1F9E - chains A and D of the 6 polymer chains in the assembly; structure by X-ray diffraction, 2.90 A resolution.

# Chain A
Protein: Caspase-8 subunit p18
From: Homo sapiens
Reference sequence: Q14790 (CASP8_HUMAN); the construct lacks a stretch of the UniProt sequence and is renumbered around it, so the offset changes along the chain: 149-157 = UniProt 222-230; 160-175 = UniProt 231-246; 176-222 = UniProt 257-303; 224-248 = UniProt 304-328; 1 more segments
Sequence (153 residues; each row starts with the number of its first residue; note: 8 numbers in that range are skipped by the numbering (no residue carries them; nothing is unmodelled there); a row labelled like 175A-175J holds insertion residues (175A, then the next letters in order)):
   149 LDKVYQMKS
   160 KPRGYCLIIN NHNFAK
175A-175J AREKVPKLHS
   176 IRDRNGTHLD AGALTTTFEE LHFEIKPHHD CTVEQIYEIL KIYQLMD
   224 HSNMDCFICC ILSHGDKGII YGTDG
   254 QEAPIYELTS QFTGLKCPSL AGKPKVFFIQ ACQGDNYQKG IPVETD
Differences from the reference sequence: variant His204 (Asp285 in Q14790)
UniProt features mapped onto this chain:
  - active site: His237, Cys285
  - site: Asp299 (Cleavage)
  - modified residue: Lys151 (N6-acetyllysine), Tyr259 (Phosphotyrosine)

# Chain D
Protein: Caspase-8 subunit p10
From: Homo sapiens
Reference sequence: Q14790 (CASP8_HUMAN); the construct lacks a stretch of the UniProt sequence and is renumbered around it, so the offset changes along the chain: 318-362 = UniProt 390-434; 363-379 = UniProt 436-452; 382-390 = UniProt 459-467; 392-402 = UniProt 468-478
Sequence (89 residues; each row starts with the number of its first residue; note: 2 numbers in that range are skipped by the numbering (no residue carries them; nothing is unmodelled there); a row labelled like 381A-381E holds insertion residues (381A, then the next letters in order)):
   318 TRYIPDEADF LLGMATVNNC VSYRNPAEGT WYIQSLCQSL RERCP
  362B R
   363 GDDILTILTE VNYEVSN
   381 K
381A-381E DDKKN
   382 MGKQMPQPT
   392 FTLRKKLVFP S
UniProt features mapped onto this chain:
  - modified residue: Arg341 (Microbial infection: ADP-riboxanated arginine)

# How chain A and chain D interact
Pairs across the interface (20):
  Asp150(A) with Arg360(D), salt bridge
  Lys151(A) with Tyr375(D)
  Gln291(A) with Pro322(D); Asp323(D); Glu324(D)
  Lys292(A) with Pro322(D); Asp323(D), hydrogen bond (backbone-backbone)
  Gly293(A) with Ile321(D)
  Ile294(A) with Tyr320(D); Ile321(D), hydrogen bond (backbone-backbone); Asp323(D)
  Pro295(A) with Arg319(D); Tyr320(D), hydrophobic
  Val296(A) with Thr318(D); Arg319(D), hydrogen bond (backbone-backbone)
  Glu297(A) with Thr318(D)
  Thr298(A) with Thr318(D), hydrogen bond (side chain-backbone); Arg319(D)
  Asp299(A) with Arg395(D), salt bridge; Lys396(D), salt bridge
Other interface residues (no listed pair), chain D (12 interface residues in all): Arg362B

# Overview
Chain A and chain D form an interface of 11 and 12 residues respectively; the contacts include 4 hydrogen
bonds and 3 salt bridges. Polar contacts include Asp150(A)-Arg360(D), Asp299(A)-Arg395(D) and
Asp299(A)-Lys396(D). From UniProt: active-site residues His237(A) and Cys285(A) on chain A.
Chain A is Caspase-8 subunit p18 and chain D is Caspase-8 subunit p10, both from Homo sapiens; the structure,
Caspase-8 specificity probed at subsite S4: crystal structure of the caspase-8-Z-devd-cho, was determined by
X-ray diffraction.
